Entry 5WVK (electron microscopy, 4.20 A resolution (low resolution: residue-level contacts below are approximate; hydrogen-bond / salt-bridge calls are withheld)); this record covers chains H and M of the 47 polymer chains in the assembly.

Chain H:
Molecule: 26S protease regulatory subunit 7 homolog
Source organism: Saccharomyces cerevisiae (strain ATCC 204508 / S288c)
Reference sequence: P33299 (PRS7_YEAST); numbering as in UniProt (aligned over 1-467)
Chain sequence (467 residues; row label = number of the first residue in the row):
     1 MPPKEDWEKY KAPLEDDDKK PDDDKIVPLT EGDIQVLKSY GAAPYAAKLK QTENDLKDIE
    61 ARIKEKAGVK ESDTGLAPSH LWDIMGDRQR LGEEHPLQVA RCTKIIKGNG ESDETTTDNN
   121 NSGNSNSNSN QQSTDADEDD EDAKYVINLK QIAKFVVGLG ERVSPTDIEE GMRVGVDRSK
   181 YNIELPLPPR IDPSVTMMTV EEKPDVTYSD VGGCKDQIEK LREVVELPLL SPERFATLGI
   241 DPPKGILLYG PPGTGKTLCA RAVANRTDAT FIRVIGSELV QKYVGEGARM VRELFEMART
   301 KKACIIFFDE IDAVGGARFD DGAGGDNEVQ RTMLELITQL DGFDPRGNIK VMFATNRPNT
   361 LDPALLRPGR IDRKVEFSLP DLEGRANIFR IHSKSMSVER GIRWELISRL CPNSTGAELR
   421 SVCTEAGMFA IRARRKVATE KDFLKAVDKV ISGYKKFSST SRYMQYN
Disordered / not traced: 1-48, 78-94, 109-140, 457-467
Curated features (UniProtKB/Swiss-Prot):
  - binding site (ATP): Gly250 to Thr257
  - modified residue (Phosphoserine): Ser164, Ser231

Chain M:
Molecule: 26S protease regulatory subunit 6A
Source organism: Saccharomyces cerevisiae (strain ATCC 204508 / S288c)
Reference sequence: P33297 (PRS6A_YEAST); residue numbers follow UniProt; this construct covers 1-434
Chain sequence (434 residues; numbered 1 to 434; the number before each row is that of its first residue):
     1 MATLEELDAQ TLPGDDELDQ EILNLSTQEL QTRAKLLDNE IRIFRSELQR LSHENNVMLE
    61 KIKDNKEKIK NNRQLPYLVA NVVEVMDMNE IEDKENSEST TQGGNVNLDN TAVGKAAVVK
   121 TSSRQTVFLP MVGLVDPDKL KPNDLVGVNK DSYLILDTLP SEFDSRVKAM EVDEKPTETY
   181 SDVGGLDKQI EELVEAIVLP MKRADKFKDM GIRAPKGALM YGPPGTGKTL LARACAAQTN
   241 ATFLKLAAPQ LVQMYIGEGA KLVRDAFALA KEKAPTIIFI DELDAIGTKR FDSEKSGDRE
   301 VQRTMLELLN QLDGFSSDDR VKVLAATNRV DVLDPALLRS GRLDRKIEFP LPSEDSRAQI
   361 LQIHSRKMTT DDDINWQELA RSTDEFNGAQ LKAVTVEAGM IALRNGQSSV KHEDFVEGIS
   421 EVQARKSKSV SFYA
Disordered / not traced: 1-40, 86-112
Curated features (UniProtKB/Swiss-Prot):
  - binding site (ATP): Gly222 to Thr229
  - modified residue: Ala2 (N-acetylalanine), Tyr180 (Phosphotyrosine)

Chain H / chain M interface:
Pairs across the interface (61; chain H residue first):
  Ile106(H) - Asp151(M)
  Lys107(H) - Gln74(M)
  Glu141(H) - Lys70(M)
  Glu141(H) - Asn71(M)
  Glu141(H) - Arg73(M)
  Glu141(H) - Gln74(M)
  Lys144(H) - Gln74(M)
  Lys144(H) - Pro76(M)
  Tyr145(H) - Pro76(M)
  Gln151(H) - Ser122(M)
  Ala153(H) - Leu78(M)
  Ala153(H) - Lys150(M)
  Lys154(H) - Tyr77(M)
  Lys154(H) - Leu78(M)
  Lys154(H) - Val79(M)
  Phe155(H) - Pro76(M)
  Phe155(H) - Tyr77(M)
  Phe155(H) - Leu78(M)
  Phe155(H) - Val79(M)
  Phe155(H) - Lys150(M)
  Val156(H) - Leu75(M)
  Val156(H) - Pro76(M)
  Val156(H) - Tyr77(M)
  Val156(H) - Leu159(M)
  Val157(H) - Leu75(M)
  Gly158(H) - Leu75(M)
  Leu159(H) - Leu75(M)
  Lys180(H) - Phe163(M)
  Asn182(H) - Glu162(M)
  Asp216(H) - Lys428(M)
  Glu219(H) - Arg404(M)
  Arg222(H) - Arg404(M)
  Glu223(H) - Met400(M)
  Glu223(H) - Arg404(M)
  Val224(H) - Met400(M)
  Phe235(H) - Leu403(M)
  Thr237(H) - Thr369(M)
  Leu238(H) - Met368(M)
  Leu238(H) - Thr369(M)
  Leu238(H) - Gly399(M)
  Leu238(H) - Leu403(M)
  Leu238(H) - Ser408(M)
  Leu238(H) - Val410(M)
  Gly239(H) - Lys367(M)
  Gly239(H) - Thr369(M)
  Ile240(H) - Lys367(M)
  Ile240(H) - Met368(M)
  Arg318(H) - Gln250(M)
  Phe319(H) - Gln253(M)
  Phe319(H) - Met254(M)
  Asp321(H) - Ala169(M)
  Gly322(H) - Val167(M)
  Ala323(H) - Tyr255(M)
  Gln330(H) - Lys168(M)
  Gln330(H) - Ala169(M)
  Pro363(H) - Pro249(M)
  Arg367(H) - Glu171(M)
  Arg367(H) - Arg233(M)
  Arg367(H) - Lys245(M)
  Arg373(H) - Glu397(M)
  Arg373(H) - Met400(M)
Interface residues without a listed pair, chain H (40 interface residues in all): Ile152, Leu227, Arg234, Asp241, Ala317, Arg370
Interface residues without a listed pair, chain M (44 interface residues in all): Ser123, Pro160, Phe243, Ala247, Val396, Ile401, Gly406

Overview:
40 residues of chain H and 44 residues of chain M are in contact. From UniProt: 8 ATP-binding residues on
chain H; 8 ATP-binding residues on chain M.
Here chain H is 26S protease regulatory subunit 7 homolog and chain M is 26S protease regulatory subunit 6A,
both from Saccharomyces cerevisiae (strain ATCC 204508 / S288c). Entry 5WVK (Yeast proteasome-ADP-AlFx) was
determined by electron microscopy together with 5WVI from the same study.
